Entry 3Q3O (X-ray diffraction, 1.95 A resolution); this record covers chains A and B of the 4 polymer chains in the assembly.

[Chain A]
Protein: Toluene-4-monooxygenase system protein A
Source organism: Pseudomonas mendocina
Notes: EC 1.14.13.-
Reference sequence: Q6Q8Q7 (Q6Q8Q7_PSEME); numbering as in UniProt (aligned over 1-500)
Sequence (500 residues; numbered 1 to 500; the number before each row is that of its first residue):
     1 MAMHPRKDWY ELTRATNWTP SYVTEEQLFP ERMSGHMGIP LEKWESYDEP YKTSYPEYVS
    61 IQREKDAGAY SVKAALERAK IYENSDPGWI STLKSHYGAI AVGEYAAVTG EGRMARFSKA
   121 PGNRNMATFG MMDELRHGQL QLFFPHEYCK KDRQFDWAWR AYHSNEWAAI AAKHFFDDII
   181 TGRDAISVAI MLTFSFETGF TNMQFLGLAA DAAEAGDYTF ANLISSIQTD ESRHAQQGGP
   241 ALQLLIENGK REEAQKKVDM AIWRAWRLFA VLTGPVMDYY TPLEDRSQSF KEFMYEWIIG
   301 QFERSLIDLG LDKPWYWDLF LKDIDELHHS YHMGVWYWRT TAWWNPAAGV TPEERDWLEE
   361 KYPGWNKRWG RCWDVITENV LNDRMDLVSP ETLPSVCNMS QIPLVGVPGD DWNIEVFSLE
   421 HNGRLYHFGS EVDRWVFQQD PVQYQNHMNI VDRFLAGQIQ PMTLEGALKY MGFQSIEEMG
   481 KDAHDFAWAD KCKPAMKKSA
Unresolved in the structure: 1, 493-500
Bound ions: Fe ion site 1: Glu104, Glu134, His137 (together with phenol); Fe ion site 2: Glu134, Glu197, Glu231, His234 (together with phenol)
Residues lining bound ligands:
  - phenol (IPH), molecule 1: Met3, His4, Pro5, Arg6, Trp9, Ser54, Pro56, Glu57
  - phenol (IPH), molecule 2: Ala99, Ile100, Phe176, Gln204, Leu268, Phe269, Leu272, Thr273
  - phenol (IPH), molecule 3: Ile100, Gly103, Glu104, Ala107, Glu134, Phe176, Ile180, Phe196, Glu197, Thr201, Phe205, Glu231
  - phenol (IPH), molecule 4: Trp167, Trp338, Thr341, Leu393, Pro394, Val396, Pro403, Ile450, Val451, Met471
  - phenol (IPH), molecule 5: Trp167, Tyr331, Gly334, Val335, Trp338, Thr341, Pro394, Pro403, Val405

[Chain B]
Protein: Toluene-4-monooxygenase system protein E
Source organism: Pseudomonas mendocina
Notes: EC 1.14.13.-
Reference sequence: Q00460 (TMOE_PSEME); residues 1-307 here = UniProt positions 1-307
Sequence (307 residues; row label = number of the first residue in the row):
     1 MSFESKKPMR TWSHLAEMRK KPSEYDIVSR KLHYSTNNPD SPWELSPDSP MNLWYKQYRN
    61 ASPLKHDNWD AFTDPDQLVY RTYNLMQDGQ ESYVQSLFDQ FNEREHDQMV REGWEHTMAR
   121 CYSPLRYLFH CLQMSSAYVQ QMAPASTISN CCILQTADSL RWLTHTAYRT HELSLTYPDA
   181 GLGEHERELW EKEPGWQGLR ELMEKQLTAF DWGEAFVSLN LVVKPMIVES IFKPLQQQAW
   241 ENNDTLLPLL IDSQLKDAER HSRWSKALVK HALENPDNHA VIEGWIEKWR PLADRAAEAY
   301 LSMLSSD
Unresolved in the structure: 1, 307
Residues lining bound ligands: phenol (IPH): Glu91, Val94, Gln95, Phe98, Thr164, His165, Tyr168

[Chain A / chain B interface]
Pairs across the interface (196):
  Ala2(A) - Asp99(B)  hydrogen bond (backbone-side chain)
  Ala2(A) - Asn102(B)  hydrogen bond (backbone-side chain)
  Ala2(A) - Glu103(B)  hydrogen bond (backbone-side chain)
  Met3(A) - Gln95(B)
  Met3(A) - Asp99(B)
  Met3(A) - Tyr168(B)
  His4(A) - Asn102(B)
  His4(A) - Tyr168(B)  hydrogen bond (backbone-side chain)
  His4(A) - Glu172(B)  salt bridge
  His4(A) - Leu175(B)
  Asp8(A) - His171(B)  hydrogen bond (backbone-side chain)
  Trp9(A) - Thr164(B)
  Trp9(A) - Tyr168(B)
  Trp9(A) - His171(B)
  Leu12(A) - Arg126(B)
  Leu12(A) - Ala167(B)
  Leu12(A) - Thr170(B)
  Leu12(A) - His171(B)
  Leu12(A) - Gly183(B)
  Thr13(A) - Leu163(B)
  Thr13(A) - Ala167(B)
  Ala15(A) - Arg126(B)  hydrogen bond (backbone-side chain)
  Ala15(A) - Tyr127(B)  hydrogen bond (backbone-side chain)
  Thr16(A) - Tyr127(B)
  Thr16(A) - His130(B)
  Asn17(A) - Tyr127(B)
  Asn17(A) - Arg187(B)  hydrogen bond (backbone-side chain)
  Trp18(A) - Cys131(B)  hydrophobic
  Trp18(A) - Arg187(B)
  Trp18(A) - Trp190(B)
  Trp18(A) - Glu191(B)
  Trp18(A) - Arg200(B)
  Trp18(A) - Glu204(B)  hydrogen bond
  Thr19(A) - Arg187(B)  hydrogen bond
  Thr19(A) - Glu191(B)  hydrogen bond (backbone-side chain)
  Thr19(A) - Arg200(B)  hydrogen bond (backbone-side chain)
  Pro20(A) - Arg200(B)
  Pro20(A) - Glu204(B)
  Ser21(A) - Arg200(B)  hydrogen bond
  Ser21(A) - Glu204(B)  hydrogen bond (backbone-side chain)
  Tyr22(A) - Gln197(B)  hydrogen bond
  Tyr22(A) - Arg200(B)
  Tyr22(A) - Glu201(B)
  Tyr22(A) - Glu204(B)  hydrogen bond (backbone-side chain)
  Val23(A) - Glu204(B)  hydrogen bond (backbone-side chain)
  Gln27(A) - Thr208(B)
  Gln27(A) - Phe210(B)
  Leu28(A) - Leu207(B)  hydrophobic
  Arg32(A) - Pro50(B)  hydrogen bond (side chain-backbone)
  Arg32(A) - Leu53(B)
  Arg32(A) - Trp54(B)
  Met33(A) - Met51(B)  hydrophobic
  Met33(A) - Trp54(B)
  Glu45(A) - Arg187(B)  salt bridge
  Tyr55(A) - Tyr83(B)  hydrogen bond
  Tyr55(A) - Gln87(B)  hydrogen bond
  Tyr55(A) - Glu91(B)
  Tyr55(A) - Ala157(B)
  Tyr55(A) - Asp158(B)
  Tyr55(A) - Arg161(B)
  Pro56(A) - Glu91(B)
  Tyr58(A) - Tyr80(B)  hydrogen bond
  Val59(A) - Asn84(B)
  Val59(A) - Gln87(B)
  Val59(A) - Asp88(B)
  Ser60(A) - Asp88(B)
  Gln62(A) - Tyr80(B)  hydrogen bond
  Gln62(A) - Asn84(B)
  Arg63(A) - Leu85(B)
  Arg63(A) - Asp88(B)  salt bridge
  Asp66(A) - Tyr80(B)
  Tyr70(A) - Arg81(B)
  Val102(A) - Leu32(B)
  Val102(A) - Tyr34(B)  hydrophobic
  Tyr105(A) - Leu32(B)  hydrophobic
  Tyr105(A) - His33(B)
  Tyr105(A) - Ser146(B)  hydrogen bond (side chain-backbone)
  Tyr105(A) - Ser149(B)
  Tyr105(A) - Asn150(B)  hydrogen bond
  Ala106(A) - Tyr34(B)
  Val108(A) - Gln140(B)
  Val108(A) - Ile153(B)  hydrophobic
  Thr109(A) - Tyr55(B)
  Thr109(A) - Gln140(B)  hydrogen bond
  Gly112(A) - Gln140(B)
  Gly112(A) - Gln141(B)
  Arg113(A) - Met51(B)
  Arg113(A) - Tyr55(B)  hydrogen bond
  Arg113(A) - Gln141(B)
  Ala115(A) - Met134(B)
  Ala115(A) - Ala137(B)  hydrophobic
  Arg116(A) - Met134(B)
  Arg116(A) - Gln141(B)
  Arg116(A) - Leu207(B)  hydrogen bond (side chain-backbone)
  Arg116(A) - Phe210(B)
  Phe117(A) - Tyr138(B)  hydrophobic
  Phe117(A) - Gln141(B)
  Arg124(A) - His130(B)  hydrogen bond
  Arg124(A) - Gln133(B)
  Arg124(A) - Met134(B)
  Asn125(A) - His130(B)
  Asn125(A) - Gln133(B)  hydrogen bond
  Asn125(A) - Leu160(B)
  Thr128(A) - Gln133(B)  hydrogen bond
  Thr128(A) - Thr156(B)
  Thr128(A) - Leu160(B)
  Phe129(A) - Leu160(B)  hydrophobic
  Met131(A) - Gln140(B)
  Met131(A) - Thr156(B)
  Met132(A) - Tyr80(B)
  Met132(A) - Tyr83(B)  hydrophobic
  Met132(A) - Ile153(B)  hydrophobic
  Met132(A) - Leu154(B)  hydrophobic
  Leu135(A) - Asn150(B)
  Leu135(A) - Ile153(B)  hydrophobic
  Arg136(A) - Tyr80(B)
  Gln139(A) - Val28(B)
  Gln139(A) - Ser29(B)
  Gln139(A) - Val79(B)
  Gln139(A) - Tyr80(B)
  Gln139(A) - Asn150(B)
  Leu142(A) - Trp12(B)
  Leu142(A) - Val28(B)
  Leu142(A) - Leu32(B)  hydrophobic
  Phe143(A) - Val28(B)  hydrophobic
  His146(A) - Arg10(B)
  His146(A) - Thr11(B)  hydrogen bond
  His146(A) - Trp12(B)
  His146(A) - Ile27(B)
  Cys149(A) - Pro8(B)
  Cys149(A) - Met9(B)
  Cys149(A) - Thr11(B)
  Cys149(A) - Trp12(B)  hydrophobic
  Lys150(A) - Pro8(B)
  Lys150(A) - Met9(B)  hydrogen bond (backbone-backbone)
  Lys151(A) - Pro8(B)
  Arg153(A) - Lys6(B)
  Arg153(A) - Lys7(B)  hydrogen bond (side chain-backbone)
  Arg153(A) - Pro8(B)
  Arg153(A) - Met9(B)
  Phe155(A) - Trp12(B)
  Asp156(A) - Met9(B)
  Asp156(A) - Trp12(B)
  Asp156(A) - Ser13(B)  hydrogen bond (side chain-backbone)
  Ala158(A) - Trp12(B)  hydrophobic
  Trp159(A) - Trp12(B)  hydrophobic
  Trp159(A) - Ser13(B)
  Trp159(A) - His14(B)  hydrogen bond
  Trp159(A) - Arg30(B)
  Trp159(A) - Lys31(B)  hydrogen bond (side chain-backbone)
  Trp159(A) - Leu32(B)
  Tyr162(A) - Tyr34(B)
  His163(A) - Lys31(B)  hydrogen bond (side chain-backbone)
  His163(A) - Asn37(B)  hydrogen bond
  Ile170(A) - Glu44(B)
  Lys173(A) - Tyr34(B)
  Lys173(A) - Glu44(B)
  His174(A) - Glu44(B)
  His174(A) - Leu45(B)
  Asp177(A) - Tyr34(B)  hydrogen bond
  Asp177(A) - Trp43(B)
  Asp177(A) - Glu44(B)  hydrogen bond (side chain-backbone)
  Asp177(A) - Leu45(B)
  Asp178(A) - Leu45(B)
  Thr181(A) - Trp43(B)
  Thr181(A) - Met51(B)
  Gly182(A) - Met51(B)
  Arg183(A) - Met51(B)
  Val442(A) - Ser46(B)
  Val442(A) - Ser49(B)
  Gln443(A) - Leu45(B)
  Gln443(A) - Ser46(B)  hydrogen bond (backbone-backbone)
  Gln443(A) - Ser49(B)
  Gln443(A) - Pro50(B)
  Tyr444(A) - Ser46(B)
  Asn446(A) - Ser46(B)  hydrogen bond (backbone-side chain)
  Asn446(A) - Pro47(B)
  Asn446(A) - Asp48(B)  hydrogen bond
  His447(A) - Glu44(B)  salt bridge
  His447(A) - Leu45(B)
  His447(A) - Ser46(B)
  Arg453(A) - Glu44(B)  salt bridge
  Glu465(A) - Ser2(B)  hydrogen bond (side chain-backbone)
  Glu465(A) - Phe3(B)
  Leu468(A) - Phe3(B)  hydrophobic
  Lys469(A) - Ser2(B)  hydrogen bond (side chain-backbone)
  Lys469(A) - Phe3(B)
  Gln474(A) - Lys6(B)  hydrogen bond (backbone-side chain)
  Ser475(A) - Glu4(B)
  Ser475(A) - Lys6(B)
  Ile476(A) - Phe3(B)
  Ile476(A) - Glu4(B)  hydrogen bond (backbone-backbone)
  Ile476(A) - Ser5(B)
  Glu477(A) - Ser5(B)
  Glu477(A) - Lys6(B)  hydrogen bond (side chain-backbone)
  Met479(A) - Phe3(B)  hydrophobic
Also at the interface, not in a pair above, chain A (92 interface residues in all): Phe29, Pro30, Asp133, Pro145, Asp152, Arg160, Gln445, Phe473
Also at the interface, not in a pair above, chain B (90 interface residues in all): Glu24, Phe98, Met142, Lys205

[In short]
92 residues of chain A face 90 of chain B across their interface; the contacts include 48 hydrogen bonds and 5
salt bridges. Polar contacts include His4(A)-Glu172(B), Glu45(A)-Arg187(B) and Arg63(A)-Asp88(B). One phenol
molecule is bound between chain A and chain B.
Here chain A is Toluene-4-monooxygenase system protein A and chain B is Toluene-4-monooxygenase system protein
E, both from Pseudomonas mendocina. Entry 3Q3O (Toluene 4 monooxygenase HD complex with phenol) was determined
by X-ray diffraction (same publication as 3Q14, 3Q2A, 3Q3M, 3Q3N, 3RI7 and 3RMK).
